Entry 2OA1 (X-ray diffraction, 2.15 A resolution); this record covers chains A and B.

Chain A (and B):
Name: Tryptophan halogenase
Organism: Lechevalieria aerocolonigenes
Notes: chain B of this document is another copy of the same molecule, construct and numbering; everything in this record applies to it too
Reference sequence: Q8KHZ8 (Q8KHZ8_NOCAE); numbering as in UniProt (aligned over 1-530)
Sequence (550 residues; row label = number of the first residue in the row; numbers below 1 keep their minus sign (Met-19 is residue -19)):
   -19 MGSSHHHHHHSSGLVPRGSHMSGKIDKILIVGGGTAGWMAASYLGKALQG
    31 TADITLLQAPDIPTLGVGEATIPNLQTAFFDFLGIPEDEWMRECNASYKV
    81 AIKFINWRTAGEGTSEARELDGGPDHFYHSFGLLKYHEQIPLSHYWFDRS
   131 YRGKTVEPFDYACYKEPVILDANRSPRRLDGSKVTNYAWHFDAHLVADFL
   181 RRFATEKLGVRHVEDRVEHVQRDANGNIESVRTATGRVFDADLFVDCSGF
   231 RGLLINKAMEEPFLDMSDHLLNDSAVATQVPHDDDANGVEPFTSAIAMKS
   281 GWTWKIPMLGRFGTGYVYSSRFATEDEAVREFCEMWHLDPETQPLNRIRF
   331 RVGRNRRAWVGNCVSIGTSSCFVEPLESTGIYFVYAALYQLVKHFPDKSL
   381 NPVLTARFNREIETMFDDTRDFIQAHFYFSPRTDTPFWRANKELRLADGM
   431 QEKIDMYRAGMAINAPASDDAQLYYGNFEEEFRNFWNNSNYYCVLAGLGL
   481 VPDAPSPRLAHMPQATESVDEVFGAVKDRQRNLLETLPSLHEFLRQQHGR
Disordered / not traced: -19 to 1, 529-530
Construct notes: expression tag (-19 to 0)
Residues lining bound ligands:
  - FAD (flavin-adenine dinucleotide): Val11, Gly12, Gly13, Gly14, Thr15, Ala16, Gly17, Leu37, Gln38, Ala39, Asp41, Gly48, Glu49, Ala50, Thr51, Ala173, Asp195, Arg196, Val197, Cys227, Ser228, Gly229, Phe230, Arg231, Leu233, Ala255, Trp284, Ile286, Ile328, Phe330, Ile346, Gly347, Thr348, Phe352, Pro355, Ser358, Thr359, Gly360, Ile361, Val364
  - tryptophan (TRP): Ile52, Pro53, Lys79, Ile82, His109, Ser110, Phe111, Glu357, Tyr454, Tyr455, Glu461, Phe465, Trp466, Asn470
Curated features (UniProtKB/Swiss-Prot):
  - active site: Lys79
  - binding site (FAD): Gly13, Thr15, Ala16, Ala39, Asp41, Glu49, Ala50, Val197, Thr348, Ile361
  - binding site (L-tryptophan): Glu357, Tyr454, Tyr455, Glu461, Phe465
  - binding site (chloride): Thr359, Gly360
  - site: Glu357 (Important for activity)
  - mutagenesis: Lys79 (K79A: Complete loss of halogenase activity; K79M: Complete loss of halogenase activity)
Reported in the primary citation:
  - self-association interface (contacts with another copy of this molecule); pairs are residue here / residue on that copy: Arg387-Glu432 (salt bridge)
  - conformationally variable residues (loop rearrangement, order/disorder transition): Pro40 to Gly48, Asn86 to Asp105, Phe111 to Leu114
  - binding site for tryptophan: Phe111 to Leu114

Chain A / chain B interface:
Residue-residue contacts (53; chain A residue first):
  Lys4(A) - His491(B)
  Ile5(A) - His491(B)
  Ala27(A) - His491(B)
  Leu28(A) - His491(B)
  Thr31(A) - His491(B)  hydrogen bond
  Thr31(A) - Pro493(B)
  Gln119(A) - Tyr369(B)
  Val372(A) - Arg488(B)  hydrogen bond (backbone-side chain)
  Lys373(A) - Arg488(B)
  His374(A) - Met441(B)
  Phe375(A) - Pro487(B)
  Phe375(A) - His491(B)
  Pro376(A) - Pro487(B)
  Asp377(A) - Pro487(B)
  Asn381(A) - Ala439(B)
  Val383(A) - Asp435(B)
  Val383(A) - Met436(B)  hydrophobic
  Val383(A) - Ala439(B)  hydrophobic
  Leu384(A) - Met441(B)  hydrophobic
  Leu384(A) - Pro487(B)  hydrophobic
  Arg387(A) - Glu432(B)  salt bridge
  Arg387(A) - Met436(B)
  Arg387(A) - Met441(B)
  Glu432(A) - Arg387(B)  salt bridge
  Glu432(A) - Arg390(B)  salt bridge
  Asp435(A) - Val383(B)
  Met436(A) - Val383(B)
  Met436(A) - Arg387(B)
  Ala439(A) - Asn381(B)
  Met441(A) - His374(B)
  Met441(A) - Leu384(B)  hydrophobic
  Ala445(A) - Arg463(B)  hydrogen bond (backbone-side chain)
  Ala447(A) - Asn457(B)  hydrogen bond (backbone-side chain)
  Ala447(A) - Glu460(B)
  Ala447(A) - Arg463(B)
  Asn457(A) - Ala447(B)  hydrogen bond (side chain-backbone)
  Glu460(A) - Ala447(B)
  Glu460(A) - Glu460(B)
  Arg463(A) - Ala445(B)  hydrogen bond (side chain-backbone)
  Arg463(A) - Ala447(B)
  Pro487(A) - Phe375(B)
  Pro487(A) - Pro376(B)
  Pro487(A) - Asp377(B)
  Arg488(A) - Val372(B)  hydrogen bond (side chain-backbone)
  Arg488(A) - Lys373(B)
  Ala490(A) - Thr31(B)
  His491(A) - Lys4(B)
  His491(A) - Ile5(B)
  His491(A) - Ala27(B)
  His491(A) - Leu28(B)
  His491(A) - Thr31(B)  hydrogen bond
  His491(A) - Phe375(B)
  Pro493(A) - Thr31(B)
Other interface residues (no listed pair), chain A (39 interface residues in all): Phe62, Tyr369, Arg390, Pro446, Ser448, Leu453, Glu459, Asn464
Other interface residues (no listed pair), chain B (38 interface residues in all): Phe62, Gln119, Pro446, Ser448, Leu453, Glu459, Ala490

Overview:
Chain A and chain B form an interface of 39 and 38 residues respectively, with 8 hydrogen bonds and 3 salt
bridges. Polar pairs include Arg387(A)-Glu432(B), Glu432(A)-Arg390(B) and Thr31(A)-His491(B). Bound to chain
A: tryptophan and flavin-adenine dinucleotide. From the paper: a binding site for tryptophan at Phe111(A);
conformational variability at Pro40(A), Asn86(A) and Phe111(A).
Both chains are Tryptophan halogenase (Lechevalieria aerocolonigenes). Entry 2OA1 (Crystal Structure of RebH,
a FAD-dependent halogenase from Lechevalieria aerocolonigenes, the L-Tryptophan with FAD complex) was
determined by X-ray diffraction (same publication as 2O9Z).
